Entry 2Z2Z (X-ray diffraction, 1.87 A resolution); this record covers chain A.

== Chain A ==
Molecule: Tk-subtilisin precursor
From: Thermococcus kodakarensis
Notes: EC 3.4.21.62
UniProtKB: P58502 (TKSU_PYRKO); residues 4-398 here correspond to UniProt positions 28-422 (UniProt number = residue number + 24)
Sequence (395 residues; row label = number of the first residue in the row):
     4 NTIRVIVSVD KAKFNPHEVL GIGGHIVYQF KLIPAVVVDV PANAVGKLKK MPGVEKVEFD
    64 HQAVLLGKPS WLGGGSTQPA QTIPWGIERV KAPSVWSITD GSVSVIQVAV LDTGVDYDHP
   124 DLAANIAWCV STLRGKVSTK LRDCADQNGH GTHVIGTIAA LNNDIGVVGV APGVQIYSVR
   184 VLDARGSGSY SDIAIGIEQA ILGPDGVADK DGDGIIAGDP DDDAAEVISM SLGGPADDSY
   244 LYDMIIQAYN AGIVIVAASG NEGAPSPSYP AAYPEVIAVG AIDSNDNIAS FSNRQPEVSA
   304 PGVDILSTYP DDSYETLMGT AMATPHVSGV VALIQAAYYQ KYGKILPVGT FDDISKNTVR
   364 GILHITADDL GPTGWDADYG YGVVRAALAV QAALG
Not modelled in the structure: 75-80
Differences from the reference sequence: engineered mutation A324 (Ser348 in P58502)
Swiss-Prot annotation at these positions:
  - active site (Charge relay system): D115, H153
Disulfides: C132-C147
Residues lining bound ligands:
  - Ca2+ (CA), molecule 1: Q84, D124, L164, N165, N166, I168, G169, V170, V171
  - Ca2+ (CA), molecule 2: V108, I109, Q110, D226, A227, A228, E229
  - Ca2+ (CA), molecule 3: D119, D121, H122, D314, D315
  - Ca2+ (CA), molecule 4: I204, L205, G206, D208, V210, A211, D225, D226, A227
  - Ca2+ (CA), molecule 5: D212, D214, D216, I218, D222, D225
  - Ca2+ (CA), molecule 6: D214, D216, D222, D224
  - Ca2+ (CA), molecule 7: D372, L373, G374, P375, T376, G377, D379, G383

== Summary ==
Ligands of chain A: 7 copies of Ca2+. UniProt lists active-site residues D115 and H153.
Chain A is Tk-subtilisin precursor (Thermococcus kodakarensis); the structure, Crystal structure of
unautoprocessed form of Tk-subtilisin soaked by 10mM CaCl2, was determined by X-ray diffraction (same
publication as 2Z2X, 2Z2Y and 2Z30).
